PDB entry 9I13 | X-ray diffraction, 1.75 A resolution | chain A

[Chain A]
Protein: Casein kinase II subunit alpha
Source organism: Homo sapiens
Notes: EC 2.7.11.1
UniProt: P68400 (CSK21_HUMAN); numbering as in UniProt (aligned over 3-330)
Chain sequence (328 residues; each row starts with the number of its first residue):
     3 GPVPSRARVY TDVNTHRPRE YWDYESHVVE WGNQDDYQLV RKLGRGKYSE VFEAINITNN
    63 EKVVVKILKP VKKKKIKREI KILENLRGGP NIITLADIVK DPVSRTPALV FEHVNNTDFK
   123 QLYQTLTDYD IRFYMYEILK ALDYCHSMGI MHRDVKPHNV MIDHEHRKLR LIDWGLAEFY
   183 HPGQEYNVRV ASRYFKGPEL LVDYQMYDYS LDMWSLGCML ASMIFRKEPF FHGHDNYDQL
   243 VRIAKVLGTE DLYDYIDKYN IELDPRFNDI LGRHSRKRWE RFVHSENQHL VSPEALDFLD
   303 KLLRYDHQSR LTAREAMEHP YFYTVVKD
Residues lining bound ligands: A1IYY ((2Z,5Z)-2-(3-fluorophenyl)imino-5-[(4-methoxy-3-oxidanyl-phenyl)methylidene]-1,3-thiazolidin-4-one): Leu-45, Gly-46, Arg-47, Gly-48, Ser-51, Glu-52, Val-53, Val-66, Lys-68, Ile-95, Phe-113, Glu-114, His-115, Val-116, Asn-118, Met-163, Ile-174, Asp-175
Swiss-Prot annotation at these positions:
  - region: Gln-36 to Leu-41 (Interaction with beta subunit)
  - active site: Asp-156 (Proton acceptor)
  - binding site (ATP): Leu-45 to Val-53, Lys-68
  - natural variant: Arg-47 (R47Q: In OCNDS), Tyr-50 (Y50S: In OCNDS), Asp-175 (D175G: In OCNDS), Lys-198 (K198R: In OCNDS)

[In short]
Ligands of chain A: compound A1IYY. UniProt lists active-site residue Asp-156 and 10 ATP-binding residues.
Chain A is Casein kinase II subunit alpha (Homo sapiens); the structure, Human protein kinase CK2 alpha in
complex with TN19, was determined by X-ray diffraction together with 9I0Z, 9I10, 9I11, 9I12 and 9I17 from the
same study.
